Entry 3WHD (X-ray diffraction, 2.29 A resolution); this record covers chain A.

# Chain A
Name: C-type lectin domain family 4 member D
Organism: Homo sapiens
Notes: fragment: extracellular domain
UniProtKB: Q8WXI8 (CLC4D_HUMAN); residues 61-215 here = UniProt positions 61-215
Chain sequence (156 residues; row label = number of the first residue in the row):
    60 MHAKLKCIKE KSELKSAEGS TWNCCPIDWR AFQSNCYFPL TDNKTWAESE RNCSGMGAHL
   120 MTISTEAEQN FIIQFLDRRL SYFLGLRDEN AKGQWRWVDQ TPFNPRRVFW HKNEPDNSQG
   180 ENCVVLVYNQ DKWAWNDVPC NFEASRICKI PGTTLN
Unresolved in the structure: 60, 69-78
Sequence notes: expression tag (60)
Swiss-Prot annotation at these positions:
  - binding site (Ca(2+)): Glu173, Asp175, Asn195, Asp196
  - glycosylation (N-linked (GlcNAc...) asparagine): Asn102, Asn111
  - mutagenesis: Glu173 (E173Q: No effect on already low affinity binding to trehalose-6,6'-dimycolate), Asp175 (D175N: No effect on already low affinity binding to trehalose-6,6'-dimycolate)
Disulfides: Cys66-Cys83, Cys84-Cys95, Cys112-Cys207, Cys182-Cys199
Bound ions: Ca2+: Glu173, Asp175, Asn195, Asp196
From the paper describing this entry:
  - Ca2+ coordination: Glu173 to Asp175

# Summary
The Ca2+ site is built by Glu173, Asp175, Asn195 and Asp196. From UniProt: 4 Ca2+-binding residues and 2
mutagenesis sites. From the paper: Ca2+ coordination by Glu173.
Chain A is C-type lectin domain family 4 member D (Homo sapiens); the structure, C-type lectin, human MCL, was
determined by X-ray diffraction (same publication as 3WH2 and 3WH3).
